PDB entry 6NY3 | electron microscopy, 3.70 A resolution | chains D and Y of the 4 polymer chains in the assembly

Chain D:
Molecule: DNA Non-target strand
Sequence (30 nucleotides; numbered 1 to 30; the number before each row is that of its first residue):
     1 CGGGATTTCATCCTGCAGCATCCCCGACCC
Not modelled in the structure: 25-30

Chain Y:
Name: CasX
Organism: Deltaproteobacteria bacterium
Notes: engineered mutation(s): D672A, E769A, D935A
Reference sequence: A0A357BT59 (A0A357BT59_9DELT); residue numbers follow UniProt; this construct covers 1-103, 186-828, 913-986
Sequence (986 residues; row label = number of the first residue in the row; X marks 166 residues of unknown identity (built as UNK)):
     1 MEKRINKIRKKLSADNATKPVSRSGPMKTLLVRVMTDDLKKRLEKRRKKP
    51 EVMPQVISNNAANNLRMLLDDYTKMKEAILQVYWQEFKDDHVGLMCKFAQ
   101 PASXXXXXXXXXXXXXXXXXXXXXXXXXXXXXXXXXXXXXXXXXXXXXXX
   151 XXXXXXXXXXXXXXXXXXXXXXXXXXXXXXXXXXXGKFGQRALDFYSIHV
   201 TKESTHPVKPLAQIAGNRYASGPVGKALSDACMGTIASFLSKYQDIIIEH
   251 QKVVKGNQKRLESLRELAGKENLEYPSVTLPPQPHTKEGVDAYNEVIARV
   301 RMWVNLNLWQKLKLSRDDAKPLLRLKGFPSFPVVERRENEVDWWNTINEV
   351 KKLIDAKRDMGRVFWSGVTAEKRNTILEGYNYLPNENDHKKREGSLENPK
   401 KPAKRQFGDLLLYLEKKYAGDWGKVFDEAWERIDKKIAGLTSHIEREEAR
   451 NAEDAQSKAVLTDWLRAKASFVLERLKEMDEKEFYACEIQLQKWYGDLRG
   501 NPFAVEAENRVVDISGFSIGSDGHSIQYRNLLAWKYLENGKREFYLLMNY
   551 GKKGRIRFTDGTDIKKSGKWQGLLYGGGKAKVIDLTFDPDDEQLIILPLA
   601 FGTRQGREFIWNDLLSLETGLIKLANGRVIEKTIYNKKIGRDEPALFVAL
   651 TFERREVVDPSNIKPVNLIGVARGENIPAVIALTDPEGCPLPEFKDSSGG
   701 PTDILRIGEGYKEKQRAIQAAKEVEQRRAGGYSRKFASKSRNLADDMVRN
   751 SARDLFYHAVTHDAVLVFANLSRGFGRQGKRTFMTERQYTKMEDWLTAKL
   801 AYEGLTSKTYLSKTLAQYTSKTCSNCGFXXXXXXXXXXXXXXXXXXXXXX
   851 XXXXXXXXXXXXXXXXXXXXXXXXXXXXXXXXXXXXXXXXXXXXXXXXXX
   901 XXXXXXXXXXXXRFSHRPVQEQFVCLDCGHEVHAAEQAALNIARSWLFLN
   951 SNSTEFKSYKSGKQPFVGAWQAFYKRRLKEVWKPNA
Not modelled in the structure: 1, 120-122, 144-146, 158-176, 393-396, 419-421, 691-704, 828, 838-841, 844-859, 984-986
Disulfide bonds: Cys-826/Cys-928
Differences from the reference sequence: conflict Ala-672 (Asp in A0A357BT59), Ala-769 (Glu in A0A357BT59), Ala-935 (Asp in A0A357BT59)

Chain D / chain Y interface:
Residue-residue contacts (50):
  DG4(D) / His-524(Y)  phosphate contact
  DG4(D) / Arg-557(Y)  salt bridge to the phosphate
  DA5(D) / Arg-529(Y)  salt bridge to the phosphate
  DA5(D) / Lys-553(Y)  phosphate contact
  DA5(D) / Gly-554(Y)  hydrogen bond to the phosphate
  DT6(D) / Tyr-196(Y)  sugar contact
  DT6(D) / Ala-220(Y)  phosphate contact
  DT6(D) / Ser-221(Y)  hydrogen bond to the phosphate
  DT6(D) / Lys-552(Y)  phosphate contact
  DT7(D) / Tyr-196(Y)  hydrogen bond to the phosphate
  DT7(D) / Thr-201(Y)  hydrogen bond to the phosphate
  DT7(D) / Lys-202(Y)  hydrogen bond to the phosphate
  DT7(D) / Lys-226(Y)  base contact
  DT7(D) / Gln-527(Y)  base contact
  DT8(D) / Tyr-196(Y)  phosphate contact
  DT8(D) / Ser-197(Y)  phosphate contact
  DT8(D) / Thr-201(Y)  phosphate contact
  DT8(D) / Lys-226(Y)  hydrogen bond to the base
  DC9(D) / Lys-226(Y)  base contact
  DA10(D) / Arg-191(Y)  base contact
  DT11(D) / Ser-103(Y)  phosphate contact
  DT11(D) / Arg-191(Y)  base contact
  DC12(D) / Arg-23(Y)  hydrogen bond to the base
  DC12(D) / Gln-100(Y)  base contact
  DC12(D) / Ser-103(Y)  phosphate contact
  DG18(D) / Leu-815(Y)  phosphate contact
  DG18(D) / Gln-817(Y)  hydrogen bond to the phosphate
  DG18(D) / Tyr-959(Y)  sugar contact
  DC19(D) / Gln-817(Y)  hydrogen bond to the sugar
  DA20(D) / Gln-817(Y)  base contact
  DA20(D) / Tyr-818(Y)  hydrogen bond to the phosphate
  DT21(D) / Leu-771(Y)  base contact
  DT21(D) / Phe-775(Y)  base contact
  DT21(D) / Ala-816(Y)  sugar contact
  DT21(D) / Thr-819(Y)  phosphate contact
  DT21(D) / Ser-820(Y)  phosphate contact
  DT21(D) / Lys-821(Y)  salt bridge to the phosphate
  DC22(D) / Arg-673(Y)  sugar contact
  DC22(D) / Glu-675(Y)  phosphate contact
  DC22(D) / Phe-775(Y)  base contact
  DC22(D) / Gly-776(Y)  base contact
  DC22(D) / Arg-777(Y)  hydrogen bond to the base
  DC22(D) / Ser-820(Y)  hydrogen bond to the phosphate
  DC23(D) / Glu-675(Y)  hydrogen bond to the phosphate
  DC23(D) / Asn-676(Y)  hydrogen bond to the phosphate
  DC23(D) / Arg-917(Y)  salt bridge to the phosphate
  DC23(D) / Gln-920(Y)  base contact
  DC24(D) / Lys-712(Y)  salt bridge to the phosphate
  DC24(D) / Arg-777(Y)  sugar contact
  DC24(D) / Gln-920(Y)  phosphate contact
Other interface residues (no listed pair), chain D (19 interface residues in all): DT14, DG15, DC16
Other interface residues (no listed pair), chain Y (45 interface residues in all): Ala-102, Asp-194, Gly-222, Ser-525, Gly-674, Asn-770, Tyr-789, Ala-938, Lys-960

Summary:
Chain D and chain Y form an interface of 19 and 45 residues respectively; the contacts include 14 hydrogen
bonds and 5 salt bridges. Polar pairs include DT8(D)/Lys-226(Y), DC12(D)/Arg-23(Y) and DC22(D)/Arg-777(Y).
Here chain D is DNA Non-target strand and chain Y is CasX (Deltaproteobacteria bacterium). Entry 6NY3 (CasX
ternary complex with 30bp target DNA) was determined by electron microscopy (same publication as 6NY1 and
6NY2).
